PDB entry 6K3F | X-ray diffraction, 2.30 A resolution | chains D and E of the 12 polymer chains in the assembly

Chain D (and E):
Name: Beta-arrestin-2
From: Rattus norvegicus
Notes: chain E of this document is another copy of the same molecule, construct and numbering; everything in this record applies to it too
UniProt: P29067 (ARRB2_RAT); residues 1-356 here = UniProt positions 1-356
Amino-acid sequence (377 residues; numbered -20 to 356; the number before each row is that of its first residue; numbers below 1 keep their minus sign (Met-20 is residue -20)):
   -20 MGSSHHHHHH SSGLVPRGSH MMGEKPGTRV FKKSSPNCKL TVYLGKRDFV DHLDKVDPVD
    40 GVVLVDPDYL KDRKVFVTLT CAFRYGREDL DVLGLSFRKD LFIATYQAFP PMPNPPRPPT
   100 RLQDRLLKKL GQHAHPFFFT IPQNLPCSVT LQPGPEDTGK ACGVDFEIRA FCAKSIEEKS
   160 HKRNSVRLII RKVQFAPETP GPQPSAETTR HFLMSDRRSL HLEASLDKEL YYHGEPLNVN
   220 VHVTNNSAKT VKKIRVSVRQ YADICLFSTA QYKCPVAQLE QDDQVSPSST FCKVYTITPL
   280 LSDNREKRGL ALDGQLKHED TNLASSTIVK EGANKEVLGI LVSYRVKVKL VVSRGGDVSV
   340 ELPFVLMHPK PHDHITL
Unresolved in the structure: -20 to 7, 351-356 (chain E: -20 to 7, 347-356)
Construct notes: expression tag (-20 to 0)
Swiss-Prot annotation at these positions:
  - modified residue: Tyr48 (Phosphotyrosine), Pro176 (Hydroxyproline), Pro181 (Hydroxyproline)
  - mutagenesis: Lys11 to Lys12 (Transient ubiquitination; no stable endocytic complexes with AGTR1; impaired in scaffolding-activated ERK1/2), Lys18 (K18R: Promotes agonist-stimulated down-regulation of CHRM2 and CHRM1; no effect on internalization of CHRM2; when associated with R-107, R-108, R-207 and R-296), Val54 (V54A: Inhibits internalization of EDNRA and EDNRB), Lys107 (K107R: Promotes agonist-stimulated down-regulation of CHRM2 and CHRM1; no effect on internalization of CHRM2; when associated with R-18, R-108, R-207 and R-296), Lys108 (K108R: Promotes agonist-stimulated down-regulation of CHRM2 and CHRM1; no effect on internalization of CHRM2; when associated with R-18, R-107, R-207 and R-296), Ser198 (S198P: Greatly reduces interaction with MAPK10), Lys207 (K207R: Promotes agonist-stimulated down-regulation of CHRM2 and CHRM1; no effect on internalization of CHRM2; when associated with R-18, R-107, R-108 and R-296), Lys296 (K296R: Promotes agonist-stimulated down-regulation of CHRM2 and CHRM1; no effect on internalization of CHRM2; when associated with R-18, R-107, R-108 and R-207)

How chain D and chain E interact:
Contacting residue pairs - 61 pairs, chain D then chain E:
  Pro181(D) with Leu72(E), hydrophobic
  Ser184(D) with Leu69(E)
  Ala185(D) with Thr137(E), hydrogen bond (backbone-side chain)
  Glu186(D) with Thr137(E), hydrogen bond (backbone-backbone); Gly138(E)
  Thr187(D) with Asp136(E); Gly138(E)
  Thr188(D) with Asp136(E), hydrogen bond (backbone-side chain)
  Arg189(D) with Pro132(E); Gly133(E), hydrogen bond (side chain-backbone); Pro134(E); Glu135(E), hydrogen bond (side chain-backbone); Asp136(E), hydrogen bond (backbone-side chain); Lys139(E)
  Phe191(D) with Pro134(E); Glu285(E)
  Leu192(D) with Arg284(E); Glu285(E), hydrogen bond (backbone-side chain)
  Met193(D) with Glu285(E), hydrogen bond (backbone-side chain)
  Leu199(D) with Asp136(E)
  Leu201(D) with Glu135(E); Asp136(E); Thr137(E)
  Ala203(D) with Thr137(E), hydrogen bond (backbone-side chain)
  Lys228(D) with Glu285(E)
  Tyr240(D) with Tyr251(E), hydrogen bond
  Asp242(D) with Phe246(E); Ser247(E), hydrogen bond
  Thr248(D) with Ser247(E); Thr248(E), hydrogen bond (backbone-side chain)
  Ala249(D) with Ser247(E); Thr248(E)
  Gln250(D) with Ser247(E), hydrogen bond (backbone-side chain); Thr248(E), hydrogen bond (backbone-backbone); Ala249(E)
  Lys252(D) with Gln250(E); Lys252(E)
  Thr306(D) with Phe246(E)
  Ile307(D) with Phe246(E), hydrophobic
  Val308(D) with Phe246(E)
  Glu310(D) with Leu74(E)
  Ser322(D) with Phe246(E)
  Lys326(D) with Arg287(E)
  Val327(D) with Glu135(E)
  Leu329(D) with Glu135(E)
  Asp336(D) with Arg287(E)
  Val337(D) with Gly133(E); Pro134(E); Glu135(E); Arg287(E)
  Ser338(D) with Glu135(E); Arg287(E), hydrogen bond (backbone-side chain)
  Val339(D) with Glu135(E); Asp136(E); Thr137(E); Gly138(E); Lys139(E); Arg287(E)
  Glu340(D) with Thr137(E); Lys139(E), hydrogen bond (backbone-side chain)
  Leu341(D) with Lys139(E)
Also at the interface, not in a pair above, chain D (41 interface residues in all): His200, Arg238, Phe246, Ser247, Glu315, Leu320, Lys328
Also at the interface, not in a pair above, chain E (24 interface residues in all): Ile243, Lys314, Glu315

Summary:
The interface between chain D and chain E involves 41 residues on one side and 24 on the other, with 16
hydrogen bonds. Among the polar pairs are Ala185(D)-Thr137(E), Thr188(D)-Asp136(E) and Arg189(D)-Gly133(E).
UniProt lists 9 mutagenesis sites on chain D.
Chain D and chain E are both Beta-arrestin-2 (Rattus norvegicus); the structure, Crystal Structure of
beta-Arrestin 2 in Complex with CXCR7 Phosphopeptide, was determined by X-ray diffraction.
